7F37 - chains C and D of the 6 polymer chains in the assembly; structure by X-ray diffraction, 2.90 A resolution.

# Chain C (and D)
Protein: DUF1778 domain-containing protein
From: Escherichia coli O157:H7
Notes: chain D of this document is another copy of the same molecule, construct and numbering; everything in this record applies to it too
UniProt: A0A7U8MLT5 (A0A7U8MLT5_ECO57); residues 1-92 here = UniProt positions 1-92
Chain sequence (92 residues; each row starts with the number of its first residue):
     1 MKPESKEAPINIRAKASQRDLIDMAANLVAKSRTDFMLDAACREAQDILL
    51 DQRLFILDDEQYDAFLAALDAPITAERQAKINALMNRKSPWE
Not modelled in the structure: 1-4 (chain D: 86-92)

# How chain C and chain D interact
Contacting residue pairs - 78 pairs, chain C then chain D:
  S5(C) - K15(D)
  S5(C) - A16(D)
  S5(C) - S17(D)  hydrogen bond
  K6(C) - A14(D)
  K6(C) - K15(D)
  K6(C) - A16(D)  hydrogen bond (backbone-backbone)
  K6(C) - R19(D)  hydrogen bond (backbone-side chain)
  E7(C) - R13(D)
  E7(C) - A14(D)
  E7(C) - K15(D)
  A8(C) - A14(D)  hydrogen bond (backbone-backbone)
  A8(C) - R19(D)  hydrogen bond (backbone-side chain)
  P9(C) - I12(D)
  I10(C) - I10(D)
  I10(C) - N11(D)
  I10(C) - I12(D)  hydrogen bond (backbone-backbone)
  I10(C) - A14(D)  hydrophobic
  I10(C) - R19(D)
  I10(C) - R33(D)
  I10(C) - M37(D)  hydrophobic
  N11(C) - I10(D)
  N11(C) - N11(D)
  I12(C) - A8(D)
  I12(C) - P9(D)
  I12(C) - I10(D)  hydrogen bond (backbone-backbone)
  I12(C) - M37(D)  hydrophobic
  I12(C) - L38(D)  hydrophobic
  R13(C) - E7(D)
  R13(C) - A8(D)
  R13(C) - P9(D)
  A14(C) - E7(D)
  A14(C) - A8(D)  hydrogen bond (backbone-backbone)
  A14(C) - L38(D)  hydrophobic
  K15(C) - S5(D)
  K15(C) - E7(D)
  A16(C) - K6(D)  hydrogen bond (backbone-backbone)
  S17(C) - S5(D)
  Q18(C) - L38(D)
  Q18(C) - C42(D)
  R19(C) - A8(D)
  R19(C) - P9(D)
  R19(C) - I10(D)
  L21(C) - C42(D)  hydrophobic
  L21(C) - A45(D)  hydrophobic
  L21(C) - Q46(D)
  L21(C) - L49(D)  hydrophobic
  I22(C) - A41(D)  hydrophobic
  A25(C) - A45(D)  hydrophobic
  L28(C) - I48(D)  hydrophobic
  L28(C) - L49(D)  hydrophobic
  L28(C) - L54(D)  hydrophobic
  V29(C) - I48(D)  hydrophobic
  R33(C) - I10(D)
  T34(C) - I12(D)
  F36(C) - A41(D)
  F36(C) - A45(D)
  F36(C) - I48(D)  hydrophobic
  M37(C) - I10(D)  hydrophobic
  M37(C) - A41(D)  hydrophobic
  L38(C) - Q18(D)
  A41(C) - I22(D)
  A41(C) - F36(D)
  A41(C) - M37(D)  hydrophobic
  A41(C) - A40(D)  hydrophobic
  C42(C) - I22(D)  hydrophobic
  R43(C) - E44(D)  salt bridge
  E44(C) - A40(D)
  E44(C) - R43(D)  salt bridge
  A45(C) - L21(D)
  A45(C) - I22(D)  hydrophobic
  A45(C) - A25(D)
  A45(C) - F36(D)  hydrophobic
  I48(C) - A25(D)  hydrophobic
  I48(C) - L28(D)
  I48(C) - F36(D)  hydrophobic
  L49(C) - L21(D)  hydrophobic
  L49(C) - A25(D)
  L49(C) - L28(D)  hydrophobic
Interface residues without a listed pair, chain C (36 interface residues in all): M24, A40, Q46, Q52
Interface residues without a listed pair, chain D (36 interface residues in all): M24, V29, T34

# In short
The chain C/chain D interface involves 36 residues from each chain, with 9 hydrogen bonds and 2 salt bridges.
Polar pairs include R43(C)-E44(D), S5(C)-S17(D) and K6(C)-R19(D).
Both chains are DUF1778 domain-containing protein (Escherichia coli O157:H7). Entry 7F37 (Crystal structure of
AtaT2-AtaR2 complex) was determined by X-ray diffraction together with 7F36 from the same study.
